7SXK - chains f and g of the 12 polymer chains in the assembly; structure by electron microscopy, 3.40 A resolution.

== Chain f (and g) ==
Protein: Portal protein
Source organism: Pseudomonas virus PaP3
Notes: chain g of this document is another copy of the same molecule, construct and numbering; everything in this record applies to it too
UniProt: Q8H9R8 (Q8H9R8_9CAUD); residue numbers follow UniProt; this construct covers 1-705
Sequence (705 residues; row label = number of the first residue in the row):
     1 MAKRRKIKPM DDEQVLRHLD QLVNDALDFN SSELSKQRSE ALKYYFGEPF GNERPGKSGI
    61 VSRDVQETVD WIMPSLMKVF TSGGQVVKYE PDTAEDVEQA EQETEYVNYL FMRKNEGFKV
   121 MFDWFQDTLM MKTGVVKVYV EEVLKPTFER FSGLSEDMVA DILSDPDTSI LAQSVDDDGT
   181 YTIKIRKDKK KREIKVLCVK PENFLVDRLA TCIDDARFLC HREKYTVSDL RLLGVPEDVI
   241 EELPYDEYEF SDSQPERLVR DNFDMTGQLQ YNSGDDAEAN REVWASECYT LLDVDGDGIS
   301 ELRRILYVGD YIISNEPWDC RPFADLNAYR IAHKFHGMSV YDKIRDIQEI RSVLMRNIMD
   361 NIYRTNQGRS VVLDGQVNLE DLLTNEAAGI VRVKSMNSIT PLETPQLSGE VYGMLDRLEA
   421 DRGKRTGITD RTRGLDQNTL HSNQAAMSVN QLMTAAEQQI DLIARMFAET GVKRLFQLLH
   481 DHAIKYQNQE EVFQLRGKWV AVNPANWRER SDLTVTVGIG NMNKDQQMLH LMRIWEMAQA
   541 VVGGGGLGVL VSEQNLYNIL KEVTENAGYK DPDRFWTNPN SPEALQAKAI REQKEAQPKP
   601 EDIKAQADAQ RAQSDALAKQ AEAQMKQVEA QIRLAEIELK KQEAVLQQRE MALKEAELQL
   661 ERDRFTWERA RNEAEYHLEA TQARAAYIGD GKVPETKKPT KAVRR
Disordered / not traced: 1-8, 149-184, 242-276, 598-705 (chain g: 1-11, 41-62, 141-191, 237-281, 355-412, 536-705)

== Interface between chain f and chain g ==
Pairs across the interface - 48 pairs, chain f then chain g:
  Gln-66(f) / Lys-343(g)
  Pro-74(f) / Leu-435(g)  hydrophobic
  Arg-113(f) / Tyr-486(g)
  Phe-118(f) / Ser-442(g)
  Lys-119(f) / Asn-443(g)
  Lys-119(f) / Ala-446(g)
  Phe-122(f) / Ile-331(g)
  Lys-200(f) / His-333(g)
  Ala-279(f) / Asp-293(g)
  Ala-279(f) / Ser-300(g)
  Leu-415(f) / Arg-417(g)
  Arg-431(f) / Gly-423(g)
  Arg-431(f) / Lys-424(g)
  Arg-431(f) / Ile-428(g)  hydrogen bond (side chain-backbone)
  Arg-431(f) / Thr-429(g)
  Arg-431(f) / Thr-432(g)
  Arg-433(f) / Thr-432(g)
  Arg-433(f) / Arg-433(g)
  Arg-433(f) / Leu-435(g)
  Leu-435(f) / Thr-432(g)
  Gln-437(f) / Asp-430(g)
  Val-492(f) / Thr-93(g)
  Arg-496(f) / Thr-93(g)
  Gln-527(f) / Ala-501(g)
  Leu-531(f) / Ala-501(g)
  Gln-539(f) / Glu-509(g)
  Glu-553(f) / Ile-519(g)
  Glu-553(f) / Gly-520(g)  hydrogen bond (side chain-backbone)
  Tyr-557(f) / Gly-520(g)  hydrogen bond (side chain-backbone)
  Tyr-557(f) / Asn-521(g)  hydrogen bond (side chain-backbone)
  Ala-567(f) / Lys-498(g)
  Arg-574(f) / Lys-524(g)  hydrogen bond (side chain-backbone)
  Arg-574(f) / Asp-525(g)
  Arg-574(f) / Gln-527(g)
  Arg-574(f) / Met-528(g)
  Phe-575(f) / Lys-524(g)
  Trp-576(f) / Arg-510(g)
  Trp-576(f) / Gly-520(g)
  Trp-576(f) / Asn-521(g)
  Trp-576(f) / Met-522(g)  hydrophobic
  Trp-576(f) / Lys-524(g)
  Trp-576(f) / Asp-525(g)
  Asn-578(f) / Asn-521(g)  hydrogen bond (side chain-backbone)
  Asn-578(f) / Met-522(g)
  Lys-588(f) / Ile-519(g)
  Arg-591(f) / Thr-516(g)  hydrogen bond (side chain-backbone)
  Arg-591(f) / Val-517(g)  hydrogen bond (side chain-backbone)
  Arg-591(f) / Ile-519(g)
Interface residues without a listed pair, chain f (40 interface residues in all): Arg-63, Ser-228, Ala-277, Glu-278, Tyr-412, Asp-430, Thr-432, Asp-436, Met-528, Val-563, Tyr-569, Thr-577, Glu-592
Interface residues without a listed pair, chain g (48 interface residues in all): Gln-14, Val-15, Glu-90, Asp-92, Ile-299, Asp-342, Gly-413, Met-414, Arg-431, Gly-434, Ile-484, Glu-491, Val-502, Asn-506, Gly-518

== In short ==
40 residues of chain f and 48 residues of chain g are in contact; the contacts include 8 hydrogen bonds. Among
the polar pairs are Arg-431(f)/Ile-428(g), Glu-553(f)/Gly-520(g) and Tyr-557(f)/Gly-520(g).
Chain f and chain g are both Portal protein (Pseudomonas virus PaP3); the structure, Kinetically trapped
Pseudomonas-phage PaP3 portal protein - Full Length, was determined by electron microscopy, deposited together
with 7SYA, 7SZ4 and 7SZ6.
